PDB entry 3J9X | electron microscopy, 3.80 A resolution | chains I and 7 of the 60 polymer chains in the assembly

# Chain I
Name: coat protein
Source organism: Sulfolobus islandicus rod-shaped virus 2
UniProt: Q8V9P2 (Q8V9P2_9VIRU); numbering as in UniProt (aligned over 7-134)
Chain sequence (128 residues; each row starts with the number of its first residue):
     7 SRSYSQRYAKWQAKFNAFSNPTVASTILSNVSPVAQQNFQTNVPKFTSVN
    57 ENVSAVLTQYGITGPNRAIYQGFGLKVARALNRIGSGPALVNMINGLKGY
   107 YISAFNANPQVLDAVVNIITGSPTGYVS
Reported in the primary citation:
  - binding site for the 348-nt DNA strand: Trp17, Phe21, Arg73, Arg89
  - binding site for the 348-nt DNA strand (chain 7): Arg8, Lys16, Lys20, Phe24, Val37, Asn44, Asn48, Phe52, Lys82, Arg85

# Chain 7
Molecule: 348-nt DNA strand
Source organism: Sulfolobus islandicus rod-shaped virus 2
Sequence (348 nucleotides; row label = number of the first residue in the row):
     1 ATATATATATATATATATATATATATATATATATATATATATATATATAT
    51 ATATATATATATATATATATATATATATATATATATATATATATATATAT
   101 ATATATATATATATATATATATATATATATATATATATATATATATATAT
   151 ATATATATATATATATATATATATATATATATATATATATATATATATAT
   201 ATATATATATATATATATATATATATATATATATATATATATATATATAT
   251 ATATATATATATATATATATATATATATATATATATATATATATATATAT
   301 ATATATATATATATATATATATATATATATATATATATATATATATAT

# Interface between chain I and chain 7
Pairs across the interface - 36 pairs, chain I then chain 7:
  Ser7(I) - DA297(7)  hydrogen bond to the phosphate
  Arg8(I) - DT296(7)  salt bridge to the phosphate
  Arg8(I) - DA297(7)  hydrogen bond to the phosphate
  Arg13(I) - DA295(7)  hydrogen bond to the base
  Arg13(I) - DT296(7)  sugar contact
  Lys16(I) - DA295(7)  salt bridge to the phosphate
  Trp17(I) - DT294(7)  base contact
  Trp17(I) - DA295(7)  sugar contact
  Lys20(I) - DT294(7)  phosphate contact
  Lys20(I) - DA295(7)  salt bridge to the phosphate
  Phe24(I) - DA293(7)  sugar contact
  Ile33(I) - DA293(7)  phosphate contact
  Val37(I) - DT292(7)  phosphate contact
  Val37(I) - DA293(7)  phosphate contact
  Ala41(I) - DA291(7)  phosphate contact
  Ala41(I) - DT292(7)  phosphate contact
  Asn44(I) - DA291(7)  phosphate contact
  Asn44(I) - DT292(7)  hydrogen bond to the phosphate
  Phe45(I) - DA291(7)  sugar contact
  Asn48(I) - DT290(7)  phosphate contact
  Asn48(I) - DA291(7)  hydrogen bond to the phosphate
  Val49(I) - DT290(7)  sugar contact
  Phe52(I) - DA289(7)  phosphate contact
  Phe52(I) - DT290(7)  sugar contact
  Gly78(I) - DT288(7)  sugar contact
  Leu81(I) - DT288(7)  base contact
  Leu81(I) - DA289(7)  sugar contact
  Lys82(I) - DT288(7)  phosphate contact
  Lys82(I) - DA289(7)  phosphate contact
  Arg85(I) - DA289(7)  salt bridge to the phosphate
  Arg85(I) - DT290(7)  salt bridge to the phosphate
  Arg89(I) - DT290(7)  salt bridge to the phosphate
  Tyr106(I) - DA287(7)  phosphate contact
  Tyr106(I) - DT288(7)  hydrogen bond to the phosphate
  Tyr107(I) - DT288(7)  sugar contact
  Phe111(I) - DA287(7)  sugar contact
Also at the interface, not in a pair above, chain I (26 interface residues in all): Leu34, Val40, Ala74

# Summary
26 residues of chain I and 11 residues of chain 7 are in contact; the contacts include 6 hydrogen bonds and 6
salt bridges. Polar pairs include Arg13(I)-DA295(7), Ser7(I)-DA297(7) and Arg8(I)-DA297(7). From the paper: a
binding site for the 348-nt DNA strand (chain 7) at Arg8(I), Lys16(I) and Lys20(I) among others; a binding
site for the 348-nt DNA strand at Trp17(I), Phe21(I) and Arg73(I) among others.
Chain I is coat protein and chain 7 is a 348-nt DNA strand, both from Sulfolobus islandicus rod-shaped virus
2; the structure, A Virus that Infects a Hyperthermophile Encapsidates A-Form DNA, was determined by electron
microscopy.
